7M8D - chains A and T of the 3 polymer chains in the assembly; structure by X-ray diffraction, 1.92 A resolution.

== Chain A ==
Name: DNA polymerase eta
From: Homo sapiens
Notes: EC 2.7.7.7
UniProtKB: Q9Y253 (POLH_HUMAN); numbering as in UniProt (aligned over 1-432)
Amino-acid sequence (435 residues; each row starts with the number of its first residue; numbers below 1 keep their minus sign (Gly-2 is residue -2)):
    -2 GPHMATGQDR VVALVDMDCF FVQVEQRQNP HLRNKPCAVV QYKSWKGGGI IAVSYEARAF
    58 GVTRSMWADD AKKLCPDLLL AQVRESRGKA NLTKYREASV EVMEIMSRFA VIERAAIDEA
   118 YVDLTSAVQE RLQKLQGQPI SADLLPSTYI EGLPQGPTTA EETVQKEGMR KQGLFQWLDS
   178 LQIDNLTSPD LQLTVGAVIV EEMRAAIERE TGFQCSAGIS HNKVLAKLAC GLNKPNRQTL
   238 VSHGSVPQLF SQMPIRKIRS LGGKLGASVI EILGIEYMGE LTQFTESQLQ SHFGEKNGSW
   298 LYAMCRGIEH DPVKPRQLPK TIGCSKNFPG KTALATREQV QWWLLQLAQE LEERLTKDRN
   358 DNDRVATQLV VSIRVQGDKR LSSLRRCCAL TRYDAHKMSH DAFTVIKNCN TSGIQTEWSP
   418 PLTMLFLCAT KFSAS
Not modelled in the structure: 155-159
Construct notes: expression tag (-2 to 0); engineered mutation Ala113 (Ser in Q9Y253)
Curated features (UniProtKB/Swiss-Prot):
  - binding site (Mg(2+)): Asp13, Met14, Asp115, Glu116
  - binding site (Mn(2+)): Asp13, Met14, Asp115, Glu116
  - binding site (a 2'-deoxyribonucleoside 5'-triphosphate): Arg61
  - natural variant: Val37 (deletion: In XPV), Leu75 (deletion: In XPV), Arg93 (R93P: In XPV), Arg111 (R111H: In XPV), Thr122 (T122P: In XPV), Gly153 (G153D: In a breast cancer sample), Thr191 (T191P: In XPV), Gly263 (G263V: In XPV), Val266 (V266D: In XPV), Gly295 (G295R: In XPV), Arg361 (R361S: In XPV)
  - mutagenesis: Tyr52 (Y52A/F: Reduces DNA polymerase activity; Y52E: Reduces DNA polymerase activity. Increases fidelity of replication and reduces translesion bypass), Arg61 (R61A: Reduces enzymatic activity by two-thirds), Ser62 (S62G: Increased DNA polymerase activity and translesion bypass compared to wild-type), Ala68 (A68S/V: Severe reduction in thymine dimer translesion bypass), Asn324 to Pro326 (Reduces binding to chromatin and to monoubiquitinated PCNA. Abolishes binding to monoubiquitinated PCNA; when associated with 705-E--H-713 Del)
Ion coordination: Mg2+ site 1: Asp13, Met14, Asp115 (together with diphosphate) (shared with 1 residue of chain P); Mg2+ site 2: Asp13, Asp115, Glu116 (together with 2'-deoxyadenosine 5'-triphosphate) (shared with 1 residue of chain P)
Residues lining bound ligands: diphosphate / 2'-deoxyadenosine 5'-triphosphate: Asp13, Met14, Asp15, Cys16, Phe17, Phe18, Ile48, Ala49, Tyr52, Arg55, Arg61, Ile114, Asp115, Lys231
What the authors report for this chain:
  - mutagenesis - S113A: unchanged catalytic activity on RNA-terminated primers
  - mutagenesis - S113A: unchanged catalytic activity on 2'F-dA
  - mutagenesis - S113A: decreased binding to Mg2+ (from molecular simulation)
  - mutagenesis - S113A: decreased binding to incoming nucleotide

== Chain T ==
Molecule: 12-nt DNA strand
Sequence (12 nucleotides; row label = number of the first residue in the row):
     1 CATTTTGACG CT
Residues lining bound ligands: diphosphate / 2'-deoxyadenosine 5'-triphosphate: DT3, DT4, DT5

== Interface between chain A and chain T ==
Residue-residue contacts (39; chain A residue first):
  Gln38(A) - DT4(T)  hydrogen bond to the base
  Gln38(A) - DT5(T)  sugar contact
  Tyr39(A) - DT4(T)  phosphate contact
  Tyr39(A) - DT5(T)  hydrogen bond to the phosphate
  Trp42(A) - DA2(T)  stacking on the base
  Gly46(A) - DT3(T)  base contact
  Ile47(A) - DT3(T)  hydrogen bond to the base
  Ile48(A) - DT3(T)  base contact
  Arg61(A) - DT3(T)  base contact
  Ser62(A) - DT3(T)  base contact
  Trp64(A) - DA2(T)  phosphate contact
  Trp64(A) - DT3(T)  sugar contact
  Lys86(A) - DT6(T)  salt bridge to the phosphate
  Leu89(A) - DT5(T)  phosphate contact
  Leu89(A) - DT6(T)  phosphate contact
  Arg93(A) - DT6(T)  salt bridge to the phosphate
  Arg93(A) - DG7(T)  salt bridge to the phosphate
  Lys293(A) - DG10(T)  salt bridge to the phosphate
  Lys311(A) - DC9(T)  phosphate contact
  Arg313(A) - DA8(T)  salt bridge to the phosphate
  Arg313(A) - DC9(T)  salt bridge to the phosphate
  Pro316(A) - DA8(T)  phosphate contact
  Lys317(A) - DA8(T)  hydrogen bond to the phosphate
  Lys317(A) - DC9(T)  salt bridge to the phosphate
  Thr318(A) - DG7(T)  sugar contact
  Thr318(A) - DA8(T)  hydrogen bond to the phosphate
  Ile319(A) - DG7(T)  phosphate contact
  Gly320(A) - DT6(T)  sugar contact
  Gly320(A) - DG7(T)  hydrogen bond to the phosphate
  Cys321(A) - DT6(T)  phosphate contact
  Ser322(A) - DT5(T)  sugar contact
  Ser322(A) - DT6(T)  hydrogen bond to the phosphate
  Lys323(A) - DT5(T)  salt bridge to the phosphate
  Asn324(A) - DT4(T)  phosphate contact
  Asn324(A) - DT5(T)  hydrogen bond to the phosphate
  Pro326(A) - DA2(T)  base contact
  Gly327(A) - DA2(T)  phosphate contact
  Arg351(A) - DT6(T)  salt bridge to the phosphate
  Arg351(A) - DG7(T)  salt bridge to the phosphate
Also at the interface, not in a pair above, chain A (33 interface residues in all): Ala87, Glu110, Arg111, Leu315, Thr329, Glu347
Also at the interface, not in a pair above, chain T (11 interface residues in all): DC1, DC11

== In short ==
Chain A and chain T form an interface of 33 and 11 residues respectively, with 8 hydrogen bonds, 10 salt
bridges and 1 aromatic stacking contact. Polar pairs include Gln38(A)-DT4(T), Ile47(A)-DT3(T) and
Tyr39(A)-DT5(T). The paper reports that S113A of chain A reduces binding to Mg2+; S113A of chain A reduces
binding to incoming nucleotide.
Chain A is DNA polymerase eta (Homo sapiens) and chain T is a 12-nt DNA strand; the structure, Human DNA Pol
eta S113A with rA-ended primer and dATP: in crystallo reaction for 300 s, was determined by X-ray diffraction
together with 7M7L, 7M7M, 7M7N, 7M7O, 7M7P, 7M7Q and 19 further entries from the same study.
